Entry 9GEP (electron microscopy, 2.89 A resolution); this record covers chains C and I of the 12 polymer chains in the assembly.

[Chain C]
Molecule: Histone H2A type 1
Source organism: Xenopus laevis
Reference sequence: P06897 (H2A1_XENLA); residues 10-120 here correspond to UniProt positions 11-121 (UniProt number = residue number + 1)
Sequence (111 residues; each row starts with the number of its first residue):
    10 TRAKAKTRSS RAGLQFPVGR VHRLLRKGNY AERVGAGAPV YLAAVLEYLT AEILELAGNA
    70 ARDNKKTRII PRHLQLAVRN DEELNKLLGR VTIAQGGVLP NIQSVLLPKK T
Unresolved in the structure: 10, 119-120
Differences from the reference sequence: conflict Arg99 (Gly100 in P06897)
Swiss-Prot annotation at these positions:
  - modified residue: Lys36 (N6-(2-hydroxyisobutyryl)lysine), Lys74 (N6-(2-hydroxyisobutyryl)lysine), Lys75 (N6-(2-hydroxyisobutyryl)lysine), Lys95 (N6-(2-hydroxyisobutyryl)lysine), Gln104 (N5-methylglutamine), Lys118 (N6-(2-hydroxyisobutyryl)lysine)
  - cross-link (Glycyl lysine isopeptide (Lys-Gly)): Lys13 (interchain with G-Cter in ubiquitin), Lys15 (interchain with G-Cter in ubiquitin), Lys119 (interchain with G-Cter in ubiquitin)

[Chain I]
Molecule: Widom-601 DNA
Sequence (147 nucleotides; each row starts with the number of its first residue; numbers below 1 keep their minus sign (DA-73 is residue -73)):
   -73 ATCGGATGTA TATATCTGAC ACGTGCCTGG AGACTAGGGA GTAATCCCCT TGGCGGTTAA
   -13 AACGCGGGGG ACAGCGCGTA CGTGCGTTTA AGCGGTGCTA GAGCTGTCTA CGACCAATTG
    47 AGCGGCCTCG GCACCGGGAT TCTCGAT
Unresolved in the structure: -73, 73

[Chain C / chain I interface]
Pairs across the interface - 13 pairs, chain C then chain I:
  Arg11(C) with DA-43(I), base contact; DG-42(I), base contact
  Lys13(C) with DG-42(I), phosphate contact
  Ala14(C) with DA-43(I), sugar contact
  Lys15(C) with DA-43(I), sugar contact; DG-42(I), hydrogen bond to the phosphate
  Thr16(C) with DA-43(I), phosphate contact
  Arg17(C) with DA-43(I), salt bridge to the phosphate
  Arg20(C) with DG-42(I), salt bridge to the phosphate
  Gly28(C) with DA-43(I), phosphate contact
  Arg32(C) with DG-44(I), salt bridge to the phosphate
  Arg42(C) with DG-35(I), sugar contact
  Arg77(C) with DC-54(I), salt bridge to the phosphate
Interface residues without a listed pair, chain C (14 interface residues in all): Ala12, Arg29, Glu41
Interface residues without a listed pair, chain I (6 interface residues in all): DA-53

[In short]
14 residues of chain C face 6 of chain I across their interface, with 1 hydrogen bond and 4 salt bridges.
Polar contacts include Lys15(C)-DG-42(I), Arg17(C)-DA-43(I) and Arg20(C)-DG-42(I).
Chain C is Histone H2A type 1 (Xenopus laevis) and chain I is Widom-601 DNA; the structure, Native monomeric
Myeloperoxidase bound to nucleosome core particle, was determined by electron microscopy together with 9GEN,
9GEO, 9GEQ, 9GER, 9IHD, 9IHE and 9IHF from the same study.
